PDB entry 7SCG | electron microscopy, 3.00 A resolution | chains A and E of the 5 polymer chains in the assembly

[Chain A]
Protein: Guanine nucleotide-binding protein G(i) subunit alpha-1
From: Homo sapiens
Reference sequence: P63096 (GNAI1_HUMAN); residue numbers follow UniProt; this construct covers 1-354
Sequence (354 residues; row label = number of the first residue in the row):
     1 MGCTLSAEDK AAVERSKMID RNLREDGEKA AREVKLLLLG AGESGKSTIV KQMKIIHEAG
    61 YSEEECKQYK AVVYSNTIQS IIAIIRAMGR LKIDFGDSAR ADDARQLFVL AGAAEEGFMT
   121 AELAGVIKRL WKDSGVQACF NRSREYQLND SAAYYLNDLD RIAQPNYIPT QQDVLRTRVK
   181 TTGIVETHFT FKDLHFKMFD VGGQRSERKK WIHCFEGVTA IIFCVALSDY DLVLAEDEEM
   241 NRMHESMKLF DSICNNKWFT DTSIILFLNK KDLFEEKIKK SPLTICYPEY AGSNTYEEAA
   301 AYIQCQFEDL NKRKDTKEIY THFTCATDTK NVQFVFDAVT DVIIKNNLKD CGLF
Unresolved in the structure: 1-4, 56-181, 234-240
Swiss-Prot annotation at these positions:
  - region: Lys35 to Thr48 (G1 motif), Asp173 to Thr181 (G2 motif), Phe196 to Arg205 (G3 motif), Ile265 to Asp272 (G4 motif), Thr324 to Thr329 (G5 motif)
  - binding site (GTP): Glu43 to Thr48, Ser151, Leu175 to Thr181, Asp200 to Gln204, Asn269 to Asp272, Ala326
  - binding site (Mg(2+)): Ser47, Thr181
  - modified residue: Arg178 (ADP-ribosylarginine), Gln204 (Deamidated glutamine), Cys351 (ADP-ribosylcysteine)
  - lipidation: Gly2 (N-myristoyl glycine), Cys3 (S-palmitoyl cysteine)
  - natural variant: Gly40 (G40C: In NEDHISB; G40R: In NEDHISB), Gly45 (G45D: In NEDHISB), Thr48 (T48I: In NEDHISB; T48K: In NEDHISB), Gln52 (Q52P: In NEDHISB), Ser75 (deletion: In NEDHISB; uncertain significance), Gln172 (deletion: In NEDHISB), Asp173 (D173V: In NEDHISB), Glu186 to Phe189 (deletion: In NEDHISB; uncertain significance), Cys224 (C224Y: In NEDHISB), Lys270 (K270N: In NEDHISB; K270R: In NEDHISB), Asp272 (D272G: In NEDHISB), Ala326 (A326P: In NEDHISB), 1 further natural variant entry in UniProt
  - mutagenesis: Gly42 (G42R: Abolishes switch to an activated conformation and dissociation from beta and gamma subunits upon GTP binding. Abolishes interaction with RGS family members), Glu116 (E116L: Enhances interaction (inactive GDP-bound) with RGS14), Gln147 (Q147L: Enhances interaction (inactive GDP-bound) with RGS14), Glu245 (E245L: Enhances interaction (inactive GDP-bound) with RGS14)

[Chain E]
Protein: scFv16
From: Mus musculus
Notes: antibody fragment or engineered binder
Sequence (259 residues; row label = number of the first residue in the row; note: 2 numbers in that range are skipped by the numbering (no residue carries them; nothing is unmodelled there); a row labelled like 121A-121N holds insertion residues (121A, then the next letters in order)):
     1 DVQLVESGGG LVQPGGSRKL SCSASGFAFS SFGMHWVRQA PEKGLEWVAY ISSGSGTIYY
    61 ADTVKGRFTI SRDDPKNTLF LQMTSLRSED TAMYYCVRSI YYYGSSPFDF WGQGTTLTVS
   121 S
121A-121N GGGGSGGGGSGGGG
   124 SDIVMTQATS SVPVTPGESV SISCRSSKSL LHSNGNTYLY WFLQRPGQSP QLLIYRMSNL
   184 ASGVPDRFSG SGSGTAFTLT ISRLEAEDVG VYYCMQHLEY PLTFGAGTKL ELKAAAHHHH
   244 HHHH
Unresolved in the structure: 1, 121A-121N, 236-247
Cystine bridges: Cys22-Cys96, Cys147-Cys217

[How chain A and chain E interact]
Residue-residue contacts - 15 pairs, chain A then chain E:
  Leu5(A) with His155(E), hydrogen bond (backbone-side chain)
  Ser6(A) with His155(E)
  Ala7(A) with Leu221(E)
  Glu8(A) with Tyr161(E); Tyr163(E); Arg179(E), salt bridge; His220(E), salt bridge
  Asp9(A) with Asn157(E), hydrogen bond
  Ala11(A) with Tyr101(E), hydrophobic
  Glu14(A) with Ser52(E); Ser53(E); Thr57(E)
  Arg15(A) with Tyr101(E); Tyr102(E)
  Met18(A) with Ser53(E)
Also at the interface, not in a pair above, chain A (10 interface residues in all): Ala12
Also at the interface, not in a pair above, chain E (16 interface residues in all): Gly54, Gly56, Ile100, Pro107

[Summary]
10 residues of chain A and 16 residues of chain E are in contact, with 2 hydrogen bonds and 2 salt bridges.
Polar pairs include Glu8(A)-Arg179(E), Glu8(A)-His220(E) and Leu5(A)-His155(E).
Here chain A is Guanine nucleotide-binding protein G(i) subunit alpha-1 (Homo sapiens) and chain E is scFv16
(Mus musculus). Entry 7SCG (FH210 bound Mu Opioid Receptor-Gi Protein Complex) was determined by electron
microscopy.
